PDB entry 2Z5J | X-ray diffraction, 3.40 A resolution | chain A

== Chain A ==
Name: Transportin-1
Source organism: Homo sapiens
Notes: fragment: Transportin 1
UniProt: Q92973 (TNPO1_HUMAN); residues 1-890 here = UniProt positions 1-890
Sequence (890 residues; row label = number of the first residue in the row):
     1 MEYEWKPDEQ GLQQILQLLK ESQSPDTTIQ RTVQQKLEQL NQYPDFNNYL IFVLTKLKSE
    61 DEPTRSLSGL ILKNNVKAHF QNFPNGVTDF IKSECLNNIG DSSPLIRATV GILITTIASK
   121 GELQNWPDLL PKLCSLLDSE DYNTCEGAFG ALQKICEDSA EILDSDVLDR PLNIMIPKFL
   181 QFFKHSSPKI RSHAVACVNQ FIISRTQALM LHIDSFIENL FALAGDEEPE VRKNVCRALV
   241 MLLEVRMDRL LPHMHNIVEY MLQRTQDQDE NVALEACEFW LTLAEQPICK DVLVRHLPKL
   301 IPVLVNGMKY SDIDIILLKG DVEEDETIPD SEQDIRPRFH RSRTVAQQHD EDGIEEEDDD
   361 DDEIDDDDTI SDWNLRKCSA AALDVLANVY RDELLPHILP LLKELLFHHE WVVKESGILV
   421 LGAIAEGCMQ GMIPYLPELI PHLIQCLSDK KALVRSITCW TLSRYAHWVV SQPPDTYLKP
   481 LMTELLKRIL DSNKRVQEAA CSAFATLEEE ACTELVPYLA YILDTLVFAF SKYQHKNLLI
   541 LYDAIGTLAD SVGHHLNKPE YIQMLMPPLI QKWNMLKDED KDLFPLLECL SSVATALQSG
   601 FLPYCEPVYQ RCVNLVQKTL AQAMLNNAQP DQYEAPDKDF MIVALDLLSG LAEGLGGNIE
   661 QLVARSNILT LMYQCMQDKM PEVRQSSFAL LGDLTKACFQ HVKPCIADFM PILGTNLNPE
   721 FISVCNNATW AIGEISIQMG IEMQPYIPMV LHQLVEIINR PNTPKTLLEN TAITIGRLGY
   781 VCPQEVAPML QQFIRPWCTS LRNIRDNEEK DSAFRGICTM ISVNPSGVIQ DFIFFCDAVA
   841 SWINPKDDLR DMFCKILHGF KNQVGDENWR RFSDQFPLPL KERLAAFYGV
Not modelled in the structure: 1-4, 320-370
UniProt features mapped onto this chain:
  - site: W468 (Important for interaction with cargo nuclear localization signals)
  - mutagenesis: W468 (W468A: Abolishes interaction with the ADAR nuclear localization signal. Abolishes ADAR nuclear import)
Disulfides: C277-C378

== Overview ==
UniProt lists one mutagenesis site.
Chain A is Transportin-1 (Homo sapiens); the structure, Free Transportin 1, was determined by X-ray
diffraction together with 2Z5K, 2Z5M, 2Z5N and 2Z5O from the same study.
